PDB entry 3UG2 | X-ray diffraction, 2.50 A resolution | chain A

Chain A:
Name: Epidermal growth factor receptor
From: Homo sapiens
Notes: EC 2.7.10.1; fragment: kinase domain
UniProt: P00533 (EGFR_HUMAN); numbering as in UniProt (aligned over 695-1022)
Chain sequence (334 residues; numbered 689 to 1022; the number before each row is that of its first residue):
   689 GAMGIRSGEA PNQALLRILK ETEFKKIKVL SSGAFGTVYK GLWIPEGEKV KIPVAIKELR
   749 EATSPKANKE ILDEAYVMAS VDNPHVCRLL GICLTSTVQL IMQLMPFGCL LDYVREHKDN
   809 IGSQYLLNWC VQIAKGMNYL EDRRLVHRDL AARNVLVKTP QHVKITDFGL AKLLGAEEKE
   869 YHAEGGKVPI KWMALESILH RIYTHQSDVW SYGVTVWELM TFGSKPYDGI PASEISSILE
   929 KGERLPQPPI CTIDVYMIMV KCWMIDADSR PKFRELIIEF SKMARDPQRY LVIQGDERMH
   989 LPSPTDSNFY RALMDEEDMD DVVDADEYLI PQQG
Not modelled in the structure: 689-696, 721-723, 747-751, 990-1004, 1019-1022
Construct notes: expression tag (689-694); engineered mutation Ser719 (Gly in P00533), Met790 (Thr in P00533)
Curated features (UniProtKB/Swiss-Prot):
  - active site: Asp837 (Proton acceptor)
  - binding site (ATP): Leu718, Ser720 to Val726, Lys745, Asp855
  - site: Tyr1016 (Important for interaction with PIK3C2B)
  - modified residue: Ser695 (Phosphoserine), Lys745 (N6-(2-hydroxyisobutyryl)lysine), Tyr869 (Phosphotyrosine), Ser991 (Phosphoserine), Ser995 (Phosphoserine), Tyr998 (Phosphotyrosine), Tyr1016 (Phosphotyrosine)
  - cross-link (Glycyl lysine isopeptide (Lys-Gly)): Lys716 (interchain with G-Cter in ubiquitin), Lys737 (interchain with G-Cter in ubiquitin), Lys754 (interchain with G-Cter in ubiquitin), Lys757 (interchain with G-Cter in ubiquitin), Lys867 (interchain with G-Cter in ubiquitin), Lys929 (interchain with G-Cter in ubiquitin), Lys960 (interchain with G-Cter in ubiquitin), Lys970 (interchain with G-Cter in ubiquitin)
  - natural variant: Glu709 (E709A: Found in a lung cancer sample; E709G: Found in a lung cancer sample; E709K: Found in a lung cancer sample), Ser719 (G719S: Found in a lung cancer sample; this construct carries the variant), Gly724 (G724S: Found in a lung cancer sample), Glu734 (E734K: Found in a lung cancer sample), Glu746 to Ser752 (sequence variant, change not given here; Found in a lung cancer sample), Glu746 to Thr751 (sequence variant, change not given here; Found in a lung cancer sample), Glu746 to Ala750 (deletion: Found in a lung cancer sample), Glu746 (deletion: Found in a lung cancer sample), Leu747 to Thr751 (deletion: Found in a lung cancer sample), Leu747 to Glu749 (deletion: Found in a lung cancer sample), Leu747 (L747F: Found in a lung cancer sample), Arg748 (R748P: Found in a lung cancer sample), 12 further natural variant entries in UniProt
  - mutagenesis: Pro699 (P699A: Reduced phosphorylation), Asn700 (N700A: Abolishes phosphorylation), Leu704 (L704A: Abolishes phosphorylation), Arg705 (R705A: Abolishes phosphorylation), Ile706 (I706A: Abolishes phosphorylation), Lys745 (K745A/M: Abolishes kinase activity), Asp974 (D974A: Strongly reduced phosphorylation), Arg977 (R977A: Reduced phosphorylation), Glu1005 to Asp1006 (Constitutively activated kinase), Tyr1016 (Y1016F: 50% decrease in interaction with PIK3C2B. 65% decrease in interaction with PIK3C2B; when associated with F-1197. Abolishes interaction with PIK3C2B; when associated with F-1197 and F-1092)
Residues lining bound ligands: Gefitinib (IRE): Leu718, Ser719, Val726, Ala743, Ile744, Lys745, Leu788, Met790, Gln791, Leu792, Met793, Pro794, Gly796, Asp800, Leu844
Reported in the primary citation:
  - conformationally variable residues (side-chain flip): Met790
  - binding site for Gefitinib: Leu788, Met793
  - mutagenesis - G719S/T790M (Kd1 4 5.6 nM): increased binding to Gefitinib
  - mutagenesis - G719S/T790M (IC501 4 1.86 mM): increased catalytic activity on gefitinib
  - mutagenesis - G719S/T790M (10-fold): decreased catalytic activity on Gefitinib
  - mutagenesis - G719S (5.9-fold): increased catalytic activity
  - mutagenesis - G719S (13.3-fold): decreased binding to ATP
  - mutagenesis - G719S (Kd1 4 31.9 nM): decreased binding to gefitinib
  - mutagenesis - G719S (IC501 4 0.18 mM): decreased catalytic activity on gefitinib
  - mutagenesis - G719S (2.6-3.2-fold), F723A (4.4-fold): decreased signaling
  - mutagenesis - G719S/T790M: increased binding to ATP
  - mutagenesis - F723A: increased signaling in response to gefitinib

In short:
Ligands of chain A: Gefitinib. UniProt lists active-site residue Asp837, 10 ATP-binding residues and 11
mutagenesis sites. From the paper: a binding site for Gefitinib at Leu788 and Met793; G719S and F723A reduce
signaling.
Chain A is Epidermal growth factor receptor (Homo sapiens); the structure, Crystal structure of the mutated
EGFR kinase domain (G719S/T790M) in complex with gefitinib, was determined by X-ray diffraction, deposited
together with 3UG1, 3VJN, 3VJO, 2EB2 and 2EB3.
